Entry 5FM1 (electron microscopy, 8.00 A resolution (low resolution: residue-level contacts below are approximate; hydrogen-bond / salt-bridge calls are withheld)); this record covers chains A and F of the 6 polymer chains in the assembly.

== Chain A ==
Molecule: Spindle pole body component SPC97
Organism: Saccharomyces cerevisiae
UniProtKB: P38863 (SPC97_YEAST); numbering as in UniProt (aligned over 1-823)
Chain sequence (823 residues; each row starts with the number of its first residue):
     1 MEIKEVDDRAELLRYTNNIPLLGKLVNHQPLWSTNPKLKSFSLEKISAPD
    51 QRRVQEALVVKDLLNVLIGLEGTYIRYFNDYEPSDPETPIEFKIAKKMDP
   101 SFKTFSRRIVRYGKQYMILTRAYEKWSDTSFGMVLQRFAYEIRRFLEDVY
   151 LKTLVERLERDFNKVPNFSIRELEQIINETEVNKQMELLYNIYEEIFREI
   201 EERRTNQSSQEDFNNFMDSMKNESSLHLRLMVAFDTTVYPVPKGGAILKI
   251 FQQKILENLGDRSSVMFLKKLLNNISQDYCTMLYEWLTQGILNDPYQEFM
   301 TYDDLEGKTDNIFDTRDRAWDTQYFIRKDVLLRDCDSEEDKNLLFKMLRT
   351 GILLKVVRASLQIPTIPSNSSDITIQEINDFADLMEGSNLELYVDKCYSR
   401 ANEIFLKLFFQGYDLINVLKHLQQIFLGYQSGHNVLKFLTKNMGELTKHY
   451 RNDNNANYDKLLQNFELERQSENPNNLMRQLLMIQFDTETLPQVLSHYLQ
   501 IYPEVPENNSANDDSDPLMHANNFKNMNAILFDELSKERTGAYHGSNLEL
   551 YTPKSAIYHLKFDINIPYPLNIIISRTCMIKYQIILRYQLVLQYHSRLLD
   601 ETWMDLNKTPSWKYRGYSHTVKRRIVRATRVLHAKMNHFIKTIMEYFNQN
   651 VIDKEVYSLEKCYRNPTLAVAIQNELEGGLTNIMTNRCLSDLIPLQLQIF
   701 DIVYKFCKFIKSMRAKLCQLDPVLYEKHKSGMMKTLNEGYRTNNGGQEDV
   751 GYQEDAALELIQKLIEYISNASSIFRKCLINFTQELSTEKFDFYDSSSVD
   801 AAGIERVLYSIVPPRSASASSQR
Disordered / not traced: 1-54, 81-89, 206-242, 305-319, 491-553, 615-622, 715-753, 801-823

== Chain F ==
Molecule: Spindle pole body component 110
Organism: Saccharomyces cerevisiae
Chain sequence (44 residues; numbered 1 to 44; the number before each row is that of its first residue; X marks 44 residues of unknown identity (built as UNK)):
     1 XXXXXXXXXXXXXXXXXXXXXXXXXXXXXXXXXXXXXXXXXXXX

== Interface between chain A and chain F ==
Chain A side of the interface, 5 residues: Phe78, Lys93, Ala95, Lys96, Met98

== Overview ==
No residue of chain A is in contact with chain F.
Chain A is Spindle pole body component SPC97 and chain F is Spindle pole body component 110, both from
Saccharomyces cerevisiae; the structure, Structure of gamma-tubulin small complex based on a cryo-EM map,
chemical cross-links, and a remotely related ..., was determined by electron microscopy (same publication as
5FLZ).
